PDB entry 8K59 | electron microscopy, 3.50 A resolution | chains D and I of the 10 polymer chains in the assembly

== Chain D ==
Molecule: DNA-directed RNA polymerase subunit beta'
Organism: Escherichia coli K-12
Notes: EC 2.7.7.6
Reference sequence: P0A8T7 (RPOC_ECOLI); residues 14-1376 here = UniProt positions 14-1376
Sequence (1363 residues; each row starts with the number of its first residue):
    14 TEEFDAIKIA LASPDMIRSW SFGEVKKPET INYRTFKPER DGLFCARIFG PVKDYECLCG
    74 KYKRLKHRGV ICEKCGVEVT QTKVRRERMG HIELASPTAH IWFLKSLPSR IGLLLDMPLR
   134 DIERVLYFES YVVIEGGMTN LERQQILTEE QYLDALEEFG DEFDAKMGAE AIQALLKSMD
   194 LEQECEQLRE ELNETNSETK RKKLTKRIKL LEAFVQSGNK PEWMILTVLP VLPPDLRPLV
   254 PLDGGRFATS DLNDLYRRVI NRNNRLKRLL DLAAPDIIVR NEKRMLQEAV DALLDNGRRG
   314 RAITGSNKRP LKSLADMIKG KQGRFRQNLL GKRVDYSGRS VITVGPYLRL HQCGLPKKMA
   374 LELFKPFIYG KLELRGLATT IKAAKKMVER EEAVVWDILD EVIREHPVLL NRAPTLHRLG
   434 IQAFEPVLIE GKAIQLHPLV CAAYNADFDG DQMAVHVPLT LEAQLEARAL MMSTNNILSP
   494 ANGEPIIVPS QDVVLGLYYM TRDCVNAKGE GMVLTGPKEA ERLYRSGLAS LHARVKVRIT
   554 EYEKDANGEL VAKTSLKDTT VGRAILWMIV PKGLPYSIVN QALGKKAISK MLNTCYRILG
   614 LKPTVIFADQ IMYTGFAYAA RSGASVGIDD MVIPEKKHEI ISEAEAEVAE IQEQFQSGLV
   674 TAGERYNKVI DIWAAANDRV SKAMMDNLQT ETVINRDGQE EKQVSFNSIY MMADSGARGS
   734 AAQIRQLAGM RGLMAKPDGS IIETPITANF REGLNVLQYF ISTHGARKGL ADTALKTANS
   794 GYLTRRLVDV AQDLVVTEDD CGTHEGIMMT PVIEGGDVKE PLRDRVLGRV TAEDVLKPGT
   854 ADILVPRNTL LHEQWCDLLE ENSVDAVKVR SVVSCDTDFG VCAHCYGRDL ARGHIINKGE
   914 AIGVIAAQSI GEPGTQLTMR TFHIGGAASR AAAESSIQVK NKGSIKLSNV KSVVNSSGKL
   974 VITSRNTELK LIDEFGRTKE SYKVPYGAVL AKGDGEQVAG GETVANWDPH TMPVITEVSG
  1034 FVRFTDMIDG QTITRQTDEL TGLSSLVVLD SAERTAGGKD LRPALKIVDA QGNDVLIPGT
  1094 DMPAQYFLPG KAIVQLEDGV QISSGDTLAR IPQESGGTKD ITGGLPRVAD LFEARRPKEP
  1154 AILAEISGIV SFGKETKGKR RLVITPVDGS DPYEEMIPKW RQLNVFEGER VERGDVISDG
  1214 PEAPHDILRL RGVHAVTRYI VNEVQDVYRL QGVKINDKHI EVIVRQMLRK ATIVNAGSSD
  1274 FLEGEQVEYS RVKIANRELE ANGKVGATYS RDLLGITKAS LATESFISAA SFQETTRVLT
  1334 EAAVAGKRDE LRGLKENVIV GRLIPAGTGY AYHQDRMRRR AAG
Not modelled in the structure: 933-943
Curated features (UniProtKB/Swiss-Prot):
  - binding site (Zn(2+)): Cys-70, Cys-72, Cys-85, Cys-88, Cys-814, Cys-888, Cys-895, Cys-898
  - binding site (Mg(2+)): Asp-460, Asp-462, Asp-464
  - modified residue: Lys-983 (N6-acetyllysine)
  - mutagenesis: Gln-504 (Q504P: Resistant to antibiotics salinamide A and B), Asn-690 (N690D: Resistant to antibiotics salinamide A and B), Met-697 (M697V: Resistant to antibiotics salinamide A and B), Ala-735 (A735T: Resistant to antibiotics salinamide A and B), Arg-738 (R738C/H/P/S: Resistant to antibiotics salinamide A and B), Ala-748 (A748E: Resistant to antibiotics salinamide A and B), Pro-758 (P758S/T: Resistant to antibiotics salinamide A and B), Phe-763 (F763C: Resistant to antibiotics salinamide A and B), Ser-775 (S775A: Resistant to antibiotics salinamide A and B), Ala-779 (A779T/V: Resistant to antibiotics salinamide A and B), Arg-780 (R780C: Resistant to antibiotics salinamide A and B), Gly-782 (G782A/C: Resistant to antibiotics salinamide A and B), 1 further mutagenesis entry in UniProt

== Chain I ==
Molecule: 61-nt DNA strand
Organism: Escherichia coli K-12
Sequence (61 nucleotides; numbered 3 to 63; the number before each row is that of its first residue):
     3 CCGCAGATTT TTGCGAAATC TTTGCAGCCA GAATATAATG TGTGCATGAC GGCGAATACC
    63 C

== Interface between chain D and chain I ==
Pairs across the interface (4; chain D residue first):
  Tyr-46(D) with DC31(I), hydrogen bond to the phosphate
  Arg-47(D) with DC30(I), phosphate contact
  Arg-1148(D) with DG54(I), salt bridge to the phosphate; DC55(I), salt bridge to the phosphate
Other interface residues (no listed pair), chain D (7 interface residues in all): Asn-45, Leu-132, Lys-321, Asp-1143
Other interface residues (no listed pair), chain I (6 interface residues in all): DA48, DA58

== Summary ==
7 residues of chain D and 6 residues of chain I are in contact; the contacts include 1 hydrogen bond and 2
salt bridges. Among the polar pairs are Tyr-46(D)/DC31(I), Arg-1148(D)/DG54(I) and Arg-1148(D)/DC55(I).
Chain D is DNA-directed RNA polymerase subunit beta' and chain I is a 61-nt DNA strand, both from Escherichia
coli K-12; the structure, The cryo-EM map of TIC-TIEA complex, was determined by electron microscopy.
